PDB entry 3UDC | X-ray diffraction, 3.35 A resolution | chains A and B of the 7 polymer chains in the assembly

[Chain A (and B)]
Molecule: Small-conductance mechanosensitive channel, C-terminal peptide from Small-conductance mechanosensitive channel
Organism: Thermoanaerobacter tengcongensis
Notes: chain B of this document is another copy of the same molecule, construct and numbering; everything in this record applies to it too
Reference sequence: chimeric construct of Q8R6L9, P0C0S1: residues 1-270 from Q8R6L9 (Q8R6L9_THETN) positions 1-270 (same numbers); residues 271-285 from P0C0S1 positions 272-286 (UniProt number = residue number + 1)
Amino-acid sequence (285 residues; numbered 1 to 285; the number before each row is that of its first residue):
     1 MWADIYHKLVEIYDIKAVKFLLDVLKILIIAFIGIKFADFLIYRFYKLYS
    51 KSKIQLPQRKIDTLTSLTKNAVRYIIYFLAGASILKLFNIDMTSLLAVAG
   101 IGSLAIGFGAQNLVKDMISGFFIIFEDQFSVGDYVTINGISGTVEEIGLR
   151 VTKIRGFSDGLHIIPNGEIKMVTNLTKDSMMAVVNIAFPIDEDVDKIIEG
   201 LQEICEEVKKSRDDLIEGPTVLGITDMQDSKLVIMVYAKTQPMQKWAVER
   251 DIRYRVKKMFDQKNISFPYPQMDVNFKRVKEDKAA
Disordered / not traced: 1-12, 280-285

[Interface between chain A and chain B]
Residue-residue contacts (106):
  Asp-23(A) with Asn-89(B), hydrogen bond
  Lys-26(A) with Leu-87(B); Phe-88(B); Asn-89(B), hydrogen bond
  Ile-27(A) with Phe-88(B); Asn-89(B)
  Ile-29(A) with Phe-88(B), hydrophobic
  Ile-30(A) with Leu-85(B), hydrophobic; Phe-88(B), hydrophobic
  Ile-75(A) with Val-98(B), hydrophobic
  Phe-78(A) with Ser-94(B); Val-98(B), hydrophobic
  Leu-79(A) with Ser-94(B); Leu-95(B)
  Ala-82(A) with Ser-94(B)
  Ser-83(A) with Asn-89(B); Ile-90(B); Asp-91(B), hydrogen bond (side chain-backbone)
  Lys-86(A) with Asp-91(B), salt bridge
  Met-92(A) with Asp-91(B); Thr-93(B)
  Leu-95(A) with Ser-94(B)
  Leu-96(A) with Thr-93(B); Ala-97(B), hydrophobic
  Ser-103(A) with Ala-97(B), hydrogen bond (side chain-backbone); Ile-101(B); Leu-104(B)
  Ile-106(A) with Ile-101(B), hydrophobic
  Gly-107(A) with Ile-101(B); Leu-104(B); Ala-105(B), hydrogen bond (backbone-backbone)
  Phe-108(A) with Phe-108(B), hydrophobic
  Ala-110(A) with Ala-105(B), hydrophobic
  Gln-111(A) with Ala-105(B); Phe-108(B)
  Val-114(A) with Ala-105(B); Ile-106(B), hydrophobic; Gly-109(B)
  Ile-118(A) with Gly-109(B); Ala-110(B), hydrophobic
  Phe-122(A) with Leu-113(B), hydrophobic; Arg-150(B)
  Phe-125(A) with Lys-60(B); Leu-64(B), hydrophobic
  Glu-126(A) with Arg-150(B), salt bridge
  Gln-128(A) with Arg-150(B); Ile-163(B)
  Lys-170(A) with Pro-165(B); Glu-168(B)
  Met-171(A) with Ile-140(B), hydrophobic; His-162(B); Ile-163(B)
  Val-172(A) with Ile-163(B), hydrogen bond (backbone-backbone)
  Thr-173(A) with Asp-159(B); Leu-161(B); His-162(B)
  Asn-174(A) with Gly-160(B); Leu-161(B), hydrogen bond (backbone-backbone)
  Leu-175(A) with Asp-159(B); Gly-160(B)
  Thr-176(A) with Arg-155(B)
  Lys-177(A) with Arg-155(B)
  Met-181(A) with Ser-158(B)
  Val-183(A) with Ser-158(B)
  Ile-190(A) with Lys-257(B), hydrogen bond (backbone-side chain); Phe-267(B), hydrophobic
  Asp-191(A) with Phe-267(B); Tyr-269(B)
  Glu-192(A) with Lys-257(B), hydrogen bond (backbone-side chain)
  Val-194(A) with Lys-257(B)
  Asp-195(A) with Tyr-254(B), hydrogen bond; Lys-258(B), salt bridge
  Leu-222(A) with Arg-250(B)
  Gly-223(A) with Arg-250(B)
  Ile-224(A) with Arg-250(B); Arg-253(B), hydrogen bond (backbone-side chain); Tyr-254(B)
  Thr-225(A) with Arg-253(B)
  Met-227(A) with Ile-186(B), hydrophobic; Arg-253(B); Val-256(B), hydrophobic
  Asp-229(A) with Pro-268(B)
  Ser-230(A) with Tyr-269(B)
  Leu-232(A) with Lys-257(B)
  Met-235(A) with Phe-157(B), hydrophobic
  Tyr-237(A) with Phe-157(B), hydrophobic
  Gln-271(A) with Tyr-269(B); Pro-270(B)
  Met-272(A) with Pro-270(B); Met-272(B), hydrophobic
  Asp-273(A) with Pro-270(B), hydrogen bond (backbone-backbone); Gln-271(B); Met-272(B)
  Val-274(A) with Met-272(B); Val-274(B), hydrophobic
  Asn-275(A) with Gln-271(B); Met-272(B), hydrogen bond (backbone-backbone); Asp-273(B), hydrogen bond; Val-274(B), hydrogen bond (backbone-backbone)
  Phe-276(A) with Val-274(B); Phe-276(B), hydrophobic
  Lys-277(A) with Val-274(B), hydrogen bond (backbone-backbone); Asn-275(B); Phe-276(B), hydrogen bond (backbone-backbone)
  Arg-278(A) with Phe-276(B)
  Val-279(A) with Phe-276(B), hydrogen bond (backbone-backbone)
Also at the interface, not in a pair above, chain A (71 interface residues in all): Leu-22, Ala-80, Ala-99, Gly-102, Leu-104, Lys-115, Ile-124, Asp-127, Asp-178, Asp-226, Lys-245
Also at the interface, not in a pair above, chain B (59 interface residues in all): Asp-14, Phe-20, Leu-56, Arg-59, Thr-63, Asn-112, Val-151, Ile-164, Asp-261

[Summary]
Chain A and chain B form an interface of 71 and 59 residues respectively, with 18 hydrogen bonds and 3 salt
bridges. Among the polar pairs are Lys-86(A)/Asp-91(B), Glu-126(A)/Arg-150(B) and Asp-195(A)/Lys-258(B).
Both chains are Small-conductance mechanosensitive channel, C-terminal peptide from Small-conductance
mechanosensitive channel (Thermoanaerobacter tengcongensis). Entry 3UDC (Crystal structure of a membrane
protein) was determined by X-ray diffraction, deposited together with 3T9N.
